PDB entry 2WJ8 | X-ray diffraction, 3.29 A resolution | chains K and k of the 20 polymer chains in the assembly

Chain K:
Protein: Nucleoprotein
Source organism: Human respiratory syncytial virus a strain long
UniProtKB: P03418 (NCAP_HRSVA); numbering as in UniProt (aligned over 1-391)
Sequence (391 residues; row label = number of the first residue in the row):
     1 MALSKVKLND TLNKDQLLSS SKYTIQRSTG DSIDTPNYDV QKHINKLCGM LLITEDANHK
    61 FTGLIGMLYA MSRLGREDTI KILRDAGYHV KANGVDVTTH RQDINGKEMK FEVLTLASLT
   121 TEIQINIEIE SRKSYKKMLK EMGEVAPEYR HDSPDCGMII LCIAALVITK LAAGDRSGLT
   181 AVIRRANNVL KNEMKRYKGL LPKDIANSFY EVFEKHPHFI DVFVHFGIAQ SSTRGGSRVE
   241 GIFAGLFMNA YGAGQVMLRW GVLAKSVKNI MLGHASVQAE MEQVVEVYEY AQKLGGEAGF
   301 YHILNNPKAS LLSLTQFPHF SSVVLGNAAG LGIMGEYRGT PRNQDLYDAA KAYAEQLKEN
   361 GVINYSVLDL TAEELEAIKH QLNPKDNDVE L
Disordered / not traced: 1, 376-391
Curated features (UniProtKB/Swiss-Prot):
  - region: Arg338 to Asn364 (Interaction with the phosphoprotein)
  - modified residue: Tyr38 (Phosphotyrosine)
  - natural variant: Val267 (V267I: In strain: Cold-passage attenuated)
  - mutagenesis: Tyr23 (Y23D/F: 65% loss of transcription but no effect on replication), Tyr38 (Y38D/F: 45% loss of transcription but no effect on replication), Tyr69 (Y69F: Increased transcription and 50% loss of replication), Arg132 (R132A: Almost complete loss of viral RNA synthesis)
Ligand contacts: borate ion (BO4): Asn93, Gly94, Thr115

Chain k:
Molecule: 7-nt RNA strand
Source organism: Escherichia coli
Sequence (7 nucleotides; row label = number of the first residue in the row):
  1001 CCCCCCC

How chain K and chain k interact:
Contacting residue pairs - 29 pairs, chain K then chain k:
  Lys170(K) with C1005(k), phosphate contact; C1006(k), salt bridge to the phosphate
  Ala172(K) with C1003(k), hydrogen bond to the sugar
  Ala173(K) with C1003(k), base contact; C1004(k), sugar contact
  Ala181(K) with C1006(k), phosphate contact
  Arg184(K) with C1006(k), salt bridge to the phosphate; C1007(k), salt bridge to the phosphate
  Arg185(K) with C1007(k), base contact
  Asn249(K) with C1007(k), hydrogen bond to the base
  Gly254(K) with C1003(k), phosphate contact; C1004(k), phosphate contact
  Gln255(K) with C1004(k), hydrogen bond to the phosphate
  Val256(K) with C1004(k), hydrogen bond to the phosphate; C1005(k), base contact
  Trp260(K) with C1005(k), base contact
  His302(K) with C1002(k), sugar contact; C1003(k), sugar contact
  Ser310(K) with C1002(k), sugar contact
  Ser313(K) with C1002(k), hydrogen bond to the phosphate; C1003(k), hydrogen bond to the phosphate
  Thr315(K) with C1003(k), hydrogen bond to the phosphate
  Ile333(K) with C1005(k), base contact
  Gly335(K) with C1005(k), hydrogen bond to the sugar
  Glu336(K) with C1005(k), sugar contact
  Tyr337(K) with C1004(k), hydrogen bond to the phosphate; C1005(k), sugar contact
  Arg338(K) with C1004(k), hydrogen bond to the sugar
  Arg342(K) with C1002(k), salt bridge to the phosphate
Also at the interface, not in a pair above, chain K (27 interface residues in all): Thr169, Asn188, Ala309, Leu314, Met334, Gly339
Also at the interface, not in a pair above, chain k (7 interface residues in all): C1001

Summary:
27 residues of chain K and 7 residues of chain k are in contact, with 10 hydrogen bonds and 4 salt bridges.
Polar contacts include Asn249(K)-C1007(k), Ala172(K)-C1003(k) and Gly335(K)-C1005(k). Bound to chain K: borate
ion. UniProt lists 4 mutagenesis sites on chain K.
Chain K is Nucleoprotein (Human respiratory syncytial virus a strain long) and chain k is a 7-nt RNA strand
(Escherichia coli); the structure, Respiratory Syncitial Virus RiboNucleoProtein, was determined by X-ray
diffraction.
